PDB entry 2WTK | X-ray diffraction, 2.65 A resolution | chains D and E of the 3 polymer chains in the assembly

# Chain D
Molecule: Calcium-binding protein 39
Source organism: Homo sapiens
UniProtKB: Q9Y376 (CAB39_HUMAN); residues 1-341 here = UniProt positions 1-341
Chain sequence (341 residues; each row starts with the number of its first residue):
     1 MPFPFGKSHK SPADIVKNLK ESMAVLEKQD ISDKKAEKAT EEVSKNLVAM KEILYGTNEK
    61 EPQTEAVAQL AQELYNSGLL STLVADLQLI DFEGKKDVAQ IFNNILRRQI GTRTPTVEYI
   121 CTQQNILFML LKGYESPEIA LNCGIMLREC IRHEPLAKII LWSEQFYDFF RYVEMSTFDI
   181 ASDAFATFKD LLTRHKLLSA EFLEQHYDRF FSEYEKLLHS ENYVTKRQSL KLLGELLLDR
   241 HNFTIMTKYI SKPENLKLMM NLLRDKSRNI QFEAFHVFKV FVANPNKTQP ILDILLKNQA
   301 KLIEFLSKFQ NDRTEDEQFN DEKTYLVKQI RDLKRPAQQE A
Unresolved in the structure: 1-9, 59, 314, 337-341

# Chain E
Molecule: STE20-related kinase adapter protein alpha
Source organism: Homo sapiens
Notes: fragment: pseudokinase domain, residues 59-431
UniProtKB: Q7RTN6 (STRAA_HUMAN); residues 59-431 here = UniProt positions 59-431
Chain sequence (373 residues; row label = number of the first residue in the row):
    59 MSSFLPEGGC YELLTVIGKG FEDLMTVNLA RYKPTGEYVT VRRINLEACS NEMVTFLQGE
   119 LHVSKLFNHP NIVPYRATFI ADNELWVVTS FMAYGSAKDL ICTHFMDGMN ELAIAYILQG
   179 VLKALDYIHH MGYVHRSVKA SHILISVDGK VYLSGLRSNL SMISHGQRQR VVHDFPKYSV
   239 KVLPWLSPEV LQQNLQGYDA KSDIYSVGIT ACELANGHVP FKDMPATQML LEKLNGTVPC
   299 LLDTSTIPAE ELTMSPSRSV ANSGLSDSLT TSTPRPSNGD SPSHPYHRTF SPHFHHFVEQ
   359 CLQRNPDARP SASTLLNHSF FKQIKRRASE ALPELLRPVT PITNFEGSQS QDHSGIFGLV
   419 TNLEELEVDD WEF
Unresolved in the structure: 59, 65-67, 280, 293-294, 299-347, 419-427
Ligand contacts: AMP-PNP (ANP; phosphoaminophosphonic acid-adenylate ester): Ile-75, Gly-76, Lys-77, Gly-78, Phe-79, Met-83, Val-85, Thr-98, Arg-100, Thr-147, Ser-148, Phe-149, Met-150, Gly-153, Ser-154, Asp-157, Lys-197, Ser-199, His-200, Leu-202, Arg-215, Lys-239, Phe-415
Curated features (UniProtKB/Swiss-Prot):
  - modified residue (Phosphothreonine): Thr-329, Thr-419

# Chain D / chain E interface
Contacting residue pairs (66):
  Tyr-55(D) / Ile-221(E)  hydrophobic
  Tyr-55(D) / Gly-224(E)  hydrogen bond (side chain-backbone)
  Tyr-55(D) / Gln-225(E)
  Tyr-55(D) / Arg-226(E)  hydrogen bond (backbone-side chain)
  Gly-56(D) / Arg-226(E)  hydrogen bond (backbone-side chain)
  Thr-57(D) / Arg-226(E)  hydrogen bond (backbone-side chain)
  Asn-58(D) / Arg-226(E)
  Pro-62(D) / Gln-225(E)
  Phe-92(D) / Lys-123(E)
  Phe-92(D) / Leu-124(E)
  Phe-92(D) / Asn-126(E)
  Glu-93(D) / Asn-126(E)
  Glu-93(D) / Tyr-185(E)  hydrogen bond
  Lys-96(D) / Leu-124(E)  hydrogen bond (side chain-backbone)
  Lys-96(D) / Tyr-185(E)  hydrogen bond
  Lys-96(D) / Met-189(E)  hydrogen bond
  Gln-100(D) / Ile-221(E)
  Asn-104(D) / Gly-224(E)  hydrogen bond (side chain-backbone)
  Arg-107(D) / His-223(E)
  Arg-107(D) / Gly-224(E)
  Leu-141(D) / His-120(E)
  Leu-141(D) / Lys-123(E)
  Leu-141(D) / Leu-124(E)  hydrophobic
  Ile-145(D) / His-120(E)
  Ser-176(D) / Thr-136(E)
  Ser-176(D) / Phe-137(E)
  Thr-177(D) / Thr-136(E)
  Phe-178(D) / Gln-116(E)
  Phe-178(D) / Leu-119(E)  hydrophobic
  Phe-178(D) / Thr-136(E)  hydrogen bond (backbone-backbone)
  Phe-178(D) / Phe-137(E)  hydrophobic
  Phe-178(D) / Ile-138(E)  hydrophobic
  Phe-178(D) / Leu-143(E)  hydrophobic
  Asp-179(D) / Lys-123(E)
  Asp-179(D) / Thr-136(E)
  Ser-182(D) / Gln-116(E)  hydrogen bond
  Asn-222(D) / Ile-138(E)
  Tyr-223(D) / Glu-105(E)  hydrogen bond
  Tyr-223(D) / Asp-140(E)
  Val-224(D) / Leu-104(E)  hydrophobic
  Val-224(D) / Ile-138(E)  hydrophobic
  Arg-227(D) / Leu-104(E)  hydrogen bond (side chain-backbone)
  Arg-227(D) / Cys-107(E)  hydrogen bond (side chain-backbone)
  Arg-227(D) / Ser-108(E)
  Arg-227(D) / Asn-109(E)
  Gln-228(D) / Gln-116(E)
  Lys-231(D) / Asn-109(E)
  Lys-257(D) / Phe-431(E)
  Met-260(D) / Trp-429(E)  hydrogen bond (backbone-side chain)
  Met-260(D) / Phe-431(E)  hydrophobic
  Asn-261(D) / Trp-429(E)
  Asn-261(D) / Phe-431(E)
  Arg-264(D) / Asp-428(E)  salt bridge
  Arg-264(D) / Trp-429(E)
  Ser-267(D) / Glu-105(E)  hydrogen bond
  Arg-268(D) / Glu-105(E)
  Asn-269(D) / Glu-105(E)  hydrogen bond (side chain-backbone)
  Glu-273(D) / Asn-109(E)
  Ile-294(D) / Phe-431(E)  hydrophobic
  Lys-297(D) / Glu-430(E)
  Asn-298(D) / Trp-429(E)
  Asn-298(D) / Glu-430(E)  hydrogen bond (side chain-backbone)
  Lys-301(D) / Asp-428(E)
  Lys-301(D) / Glu-430(E)  salt bridge
  Leu-302(D) / Trp-429(E)  hydrophobic
  Phe-305(D) / Trp-429(E)  hydrophobic
Also at the interface, not in a pair above, chain D (43 interface residues in all): Lys-51, Asn-142, Arg-148, Asp-183, Leu-263
Also at the interface, not in a pair above, chain E (31 interface residues in all): Pro-64, Val-112, Asn-141, His-188

# In short
Chain D and chain E form an interface of 43 and 31 residues respectively, with 18 hydrogen bonds and 2 salt
bridges. Polar pairs include Arg-264(D)/Asp-428(E), Lys-301(D)/Glu-430(E) and Tyr-55(D)/Gly-224(E). Chain E
binds AMP-PNP.
Chain D is Calcium-binding protein 39 and chain E is STE20-related kinase adapter protein alpha, both from
Homo sapiens; the structure, Structure of the heterotrimeric LKB1-STRADalpha-MO25alpha complex, was determined
by X-ray diffraction.
